6T6G - chains CCC and BBB of the 3 polymer chains in the assembly; structure by X-ray diffraction, 2.06 A resolution.

Chain CCC (and BBB):
Protein: Glyco_hydro_42M domain-containing protein
Source organism: Bacteroides salyersiae
Notes: chain BBB of this document is another copy of the same molecule, construct and numbering; everything in this record applies to it too
UniProt: I9SUA3 (I9SUA3_9BACE); residues 32-683 here correspond to UniProt positions 22-673 (UniProt number = residue number - 10)
Sequence (674 residues; row label = number of the first residue in the row):
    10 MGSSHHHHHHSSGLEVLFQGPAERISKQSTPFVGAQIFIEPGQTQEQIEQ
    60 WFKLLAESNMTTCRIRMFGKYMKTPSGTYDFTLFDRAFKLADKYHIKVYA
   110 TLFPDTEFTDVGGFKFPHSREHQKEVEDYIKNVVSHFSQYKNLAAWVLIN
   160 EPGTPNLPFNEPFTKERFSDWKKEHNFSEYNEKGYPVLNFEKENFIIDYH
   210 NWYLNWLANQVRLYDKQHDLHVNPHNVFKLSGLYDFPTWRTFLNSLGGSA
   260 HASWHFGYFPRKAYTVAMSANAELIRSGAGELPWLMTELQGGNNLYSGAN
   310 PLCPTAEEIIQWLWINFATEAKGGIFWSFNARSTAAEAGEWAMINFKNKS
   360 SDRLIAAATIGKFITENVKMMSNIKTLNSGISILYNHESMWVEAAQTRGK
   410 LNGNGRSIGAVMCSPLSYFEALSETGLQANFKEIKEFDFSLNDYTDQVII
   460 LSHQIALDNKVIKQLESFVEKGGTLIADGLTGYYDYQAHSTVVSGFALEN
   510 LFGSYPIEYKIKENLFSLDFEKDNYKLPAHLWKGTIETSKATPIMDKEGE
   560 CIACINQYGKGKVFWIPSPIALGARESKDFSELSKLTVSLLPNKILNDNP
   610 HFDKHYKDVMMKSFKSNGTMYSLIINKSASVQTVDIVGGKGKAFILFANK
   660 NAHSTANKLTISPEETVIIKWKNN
Disordered / not traced: 10-31, 682-683 (chain BBB: 10-30, 412, 682-683)
Construct notes: initiating methionine (10); expression tag (11-31)
Residues lining bound ligands: noeuromycin (MNM; (2S,3S,4R,5R)-2,3,4-trihydroxy-5-hydroxymethyl-piperidine): R75, V120, G121, N159, E160, H260, W263, E297, W336, R341, E346, W350
What the authors report for this chain:
  - catalytic residues: E160
  - binding site for noeuromycin: R75, N159, E160, W263, E297, W336, R341, E346
  - mutagenesis - E297Q: decreased catalytic activity
  - mutagenesis - E160Q: abolished catalytic activity

Interface between chain CCC and chain BBB:
Residue-residue contacts - 72 pairs, chain CCC then chain BBB:
  E49(CCC) - Y194(BBB)
  E49(CCC) - P195(BBB)
  P50(CCC) - Y189(BBB)  hydrophobic
  P50(CCC) - G193(BBB)
  P50(CCC) - Y194(BBB)
  P50(CCC) - P195(BBB)
  G51(CCC) - K192(BBB)
  G51(CCC) - G193(BBB)
  G51(CCC) - Y194(BBB)
  Q52(CCC) - Y194(BBB)
  Q56(CCC) - Y194(BBB)
  Q56(CCC) - S503(BBB)
  K79(CCC) - E188(BBB)  salt bridge
  K79(CCC) - Y189(BBB)
  Y80(CCC) - Y189(BBB)
  Y80(CCC) - P195(BBB)
  F117(CCC) - P195(BBB)  hydrophobic
  F117(CCC) - L197(BBB)  hydrophobic
  N302(CCC) - Y518(BBB)  hydrogen bond (side chain-backbone)
  N302(CCC) - K519(BBB)
  N302(CCC) - I520(BBB)  hydrogen bond (side chain-backbone)
  N303(CCC) - I520(BBB)
  N303(CCC) - W541(BBB)
  L304(CCC) - R415(BBB)  hydrogen bond (backbone-side chain)
  L304(CCC) - L489(BBB)  hydrophobic
  L304(CCC) - Y492(BBB)
  L304(CCC) - Y518(BBB)  hydrophobic
  L304(CCC) - W541(BBB)  hydrogen bond (backbone-side chain)
  Y305(CCC) - Q405(BBB)
  Y305(CCC) - T406(BBB)
  Y305(CCC) - G414(BBB)
  Y305(CCC) - R415(BBB)  hydrogen bond (backbone-side chain)
  Y305(CCC) - H462(BBB)
  Y305(CCC) - I464(BBB)
  Y305(CCC) - Y493(BBB)
  S306(CCC) - R415(BBB)  hydrogen bond (backbone-side chain)
  G307(CCC) - R415(BBB)  hydrogen bond (backbone-side chain)
  P310(CCC) - R415(BBB)
  P310(CCC) - I520(BBB)  hydrophobic
  L311(CCC) - I520(BBB)  hydrophobic
  C312(CCC) - K519(BBB)
  C312(CCC) - I520(BBB)
  R341(CCC) - V502(BBB)
  S342(CCC) - Y194(BBB)
  S342(CCC) - H498(BBB)  hydrogen bond
  S342(CCC) - S499(BBB)  hydrogen bond (backbone-backbone)
  T343(CCC) - P195(BBB)  hydrogen bond (side chain-backbone)
  T343(CCC) - V196(BBB)
  T343(CCC) - Q496(BBB)
  T343(CCC) - A497(BBB)
  T343(CCC) - H498(BBB)  hydrogen bond
  A344(CCC) - L197(BBB)  hydrophobic
  A344(CCC) - Q405(BBB)  hydrogen bond (backbone-side chain)
  A344(CCC) - A497(BBB)  hydrogen bond (backbone-backbone)
  A345(CCC) - Q405(BBB)
  A347(CCC) - Y492(BBB)  hydrogen bond (backbone-side chain)
  G348(CCC) - Y492(BBB)  hydrogen bond (backbone-side chain)
  G348(CCC) - V502(BBB)
  N354(CCC) - I516(BBB)
  F355(CCC) - Y492(BBB)
  F355(CCC) - V501(BBB)  hydrophobic
  F355(CCC) - Y514(BBB)
  F355(CCC) - P515(BBB)
  F355(CCC) - I516(BBB)  hydrogen bond (backbone-backbone)
  F355(CCC) - E517(BBB)
  K356(CCC) - Y514(BBB)
  K356(CCC) - I516(BBB)
  K356(CCC) - E546(BBB)
  S360(CCC) - E517(BBB)
  D361(CCC) - K519(BBB)  salt bridge
  R362(CCC) - E517(BBB)  salt bridge
  R362(CCC) - K519(BBB)
Also at the interface, not in a pair above, chain CCC (33 interface residues in all): T118, A340, E349

Overview:
Chain CCC and chain BBB each contribute 33 residues to their interface, with 16 hydrogen bonds and 3 salt
bridges. Polar pairs include K79(CCC)-E188(BBB), D361(CCC)-K519(BBB) and R362(CCC)-E517(BBB). Chain CCC binds
noeuromycin. The paper reports the catalytic residue E160(CCC); E297Q of chain CCC reduces catalytic activity.
Both chains are Glyco_hydro_42M domain-containing protein (Bacteroides salyersiae). Entry 6T6G (Bacteroides
salyersiae GH164 beta-mannosidase in complex with noeuromycin) was determined by X-ray diffraction (same
publication as 6T5O and 6T75).
